Entry 1U3H (X-ray diffraction, 2.42 A resolution); this record covers chains A and P of the 5 polymer chains in the assembly.

== Chain A ==
Protein: T-cell receptor alpha-chain
Source organism: Mus musculus
Notes: fragment: v2.3-j39-c
UniProtKB: Q5R1B3 (Q5R1B3_MOUSE); aligned to UniProt positions 30-134 over residues 2-111 (the alignment contains insertions or deletions, so no single offset holds)
Sequence (110 residues; numbered 2 to 116; 5 numbers in that range are skipped by the numbering (no residue carries them; nothing is unmodelled there); the number before each row is that of its first residue):
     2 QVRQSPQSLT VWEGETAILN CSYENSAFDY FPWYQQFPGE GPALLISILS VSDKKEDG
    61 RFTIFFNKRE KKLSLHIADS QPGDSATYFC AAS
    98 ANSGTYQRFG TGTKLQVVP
Cystine bridges: Cys22-Cys90

== Chain P ==
Protein: Myelin basic protein (MBP)-peptide
Notes: engineered mutation(s): K4Y
Sequence (12 residues; each row starts with the number of its first residue; numbers below 1 keep their minus sign (Ser-3 is residue -3)):
    -3 SRGGASQYRP SQ

== How chain A and chain P interact ==
Residue-residue contacts (9; chain A residue first):
  Asn26(A) - Arg-2(P)
  Asn99(A) - Arg-2(P)
  Asn99(A) - Gly-1(P)
  Asn99(A) - Gly0(P)
  Asn99(A) - Ala1(P)  hydrogen bond (backbone-backbone)
  Asn99(A) - Gln3(P)
  Ser100(A) - Gly0(P)
  Ser100(A) - Gln3(P)
  Gly101(A) - Gln3(P)  hydrogen bond (backbone-side chain)
Interface residues without a listed pair, chain A (5 interface residues in all): Ala28

== In short ==
The chain A/chain P interface involves 5 residues from each chain, with 2 hydrogen bonds. Among the polar
pairs are Gly101(A)-Gln3(P) and Asn99(A)-Ala1(P).
Here chain A is T-cell receptor alpha-chain (Mus musculus) and chain P is Myelin basic protein (MBP)-peptide.
Entry 1U3H (Crystal structure of mouse TCR 172.10 complexed with MHC class II I-Au molecule at 2.4 A) was
determined by X-ray diffraction.
